Entry 3UAG (X-ray diffraction, 1.77 A resolution); this record covers chain A.

# Chain A
Name: Protein (udp-N-acetylmuramoyl-L-alanine:d-glutamate ligase)
Source organism: Escherichia coli
Notes: EC 6.3.2.9
UniProt: P14900 (MURD_ECOLI); residues 1-437 here = UniProt positions 1-437
Amino-acid sequence (437 residues; row label = number of the first residue in the row):
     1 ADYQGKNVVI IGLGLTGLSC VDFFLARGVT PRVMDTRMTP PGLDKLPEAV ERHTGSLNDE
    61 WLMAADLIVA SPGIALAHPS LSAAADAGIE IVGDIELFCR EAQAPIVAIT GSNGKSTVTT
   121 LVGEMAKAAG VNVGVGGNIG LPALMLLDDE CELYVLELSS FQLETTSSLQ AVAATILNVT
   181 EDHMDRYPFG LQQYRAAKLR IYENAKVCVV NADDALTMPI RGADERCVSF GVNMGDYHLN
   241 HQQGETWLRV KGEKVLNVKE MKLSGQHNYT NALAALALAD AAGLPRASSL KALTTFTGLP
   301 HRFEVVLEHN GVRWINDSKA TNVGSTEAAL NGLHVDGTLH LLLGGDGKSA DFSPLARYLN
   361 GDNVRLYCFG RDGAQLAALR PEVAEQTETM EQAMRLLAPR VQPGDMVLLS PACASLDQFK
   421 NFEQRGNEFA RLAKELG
Disordered / not traced: 221-224, 242-244
Cystine bridges: Cys-208/Cys-227
Modified / non-standard residues: Lys-198 (lysine nz-carboxylic acid; KCX)
Bound ions: Mn2+: His-183 (together with UMA)
Residues lining bound ligands:
  - ADP (adenosine-5'-diphosphate): Gly-111, Ser-112, Asn-113, Gly-114, Lys-115, Ser-116, Thr-117, Glu-157, Asn-178, His-267, Asn-268, Asn-271, Arg-302, Phe-303, Asp-317, Lys-319, Ala-320, Gly-324, Ser-325, Ala-328
  - UMA (uridine-5'-diphosphate-N-acetylmuramoyl-L-alanine): Ile-11, Gly-12, Gly-14, Leu-15, Thr-16, Asp-35, Thr-36, Arg-37, Leu-57, Ser-71, Pro-72, Gly-73, Ile-74, Gly-137, Asn-138, Ile-139, Gly-140, Pro-142, Ser-159, Phe-161, Gln-162, His-183, Lys-319, Leu-416, Phe-422

# In short
Bound to chain A: compound UMA and ADP.
Chain A is Protein (udp-N-acetylmuramoyl-L-alanine:d-glutamate ligase) (Escherichia coli); the structure,
Udp-N-acetylmuramoyl-L-alanine:d-glutamate ligase, was determined by X-ray diffraction, deposited together
with 4UAG.
